PDB entry 6R1T | electron microscopy, 4.02 A resolution (low resolution: residue-level contacts below are approximate; hydrogen-bond / salt-bridge calls are withheld) | chains G and J of the 10 polymer chains in the assembly

# Chain G
Molecule: Histone H2A
Organism: Xenopus laevis
UniProt: Q6AZJ8 (Q6AZJ8_XENLA); residues 10-120 here correspond to UniProt positions 11-121 (UniProt number = residue number + 1)
Amino-acid sequence (111 residues; each row starts with the number of its first residue):
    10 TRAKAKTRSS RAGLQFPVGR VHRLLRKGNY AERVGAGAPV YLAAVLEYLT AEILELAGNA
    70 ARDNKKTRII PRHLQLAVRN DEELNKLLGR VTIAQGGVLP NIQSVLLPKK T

# Chain J
Molecule: 147-nt DNA strand
Organism: synthetic construct
Sequence (147 nucleotides; each row starts with the number of its first residue; numbers below 1 keep their minus sign (DA-73 is residue -73)):
   -73 ATCGAGAATC CCGGTGCCGA GGCCGCTCAA TTGGTCGTAG ACAGCTCTAG CACCGCTTAA
   -13 ACGCACGTAC GCGCTGTCCC CCGCGTTTTA ACCGCCAAGG GGATTACTCC CTAGTCTCCA
    47 GGCACGTGTC AGATATATAC ATCCGAT

# Chain G / chain J interface
Pairs across the interface - 15 pairs, chain G then chain J:
  Ala12(G) - DT-42(J)
  Ala12(G) - DG-41(J)
  Lys15(G) - DT-43(J)
  Lys15(G) - DT-42(J)
  Thr16(G) - DT-43(J)
  Thr16(G) - DT-42(J)
  Arg17(G) - DA-44(J)
  Arg17(G) - DT-43(J)
  Arg20(G) - DT-42(J)
  Gly28(G) - DA-44(J)
  Gly28(G) - DT-43(J)
  Arg29(G) - DA-44(J)
  Arg32(G) - DA-44(J)
  Arg42(G) - DA-35(J)
  Arg77(G) - DA-54(J)
Also at the interface, not in a pair above, chain G (13 interface residues in all): Arg11, Ala14, Thr120
Also at the interface, not in a pair above, chain J (8 interface residues in all): DA-73, DG-37

# Summary
13 residues of chain G and 8 residues of chain J are in contact.
Here chain G is Histone H2A (Xenopus laevis) and chain J is a 147-nt DNA strand (synthetic construct). Entry
6R1T (Structure of LSD2/NPAC-linker/nucleosome core particle complex: Class 1, free nuclesome) was determined
by electron microscopy (same publication as 6R1U and 6R25).
